PDB entry 6SKI | electron microscopy, 2.60 A resolution | chains F and A

== Chain F ==
Molecule: Putative type VI secretion protein
Organism: Escherichia coli
UniProtKB: A0A377LA80 (A0A377LA80_ECOLX); numbering as in UniProt (aligned over 1-560)
Chain sequence (560 residues; each row starts with the number of its first residue):
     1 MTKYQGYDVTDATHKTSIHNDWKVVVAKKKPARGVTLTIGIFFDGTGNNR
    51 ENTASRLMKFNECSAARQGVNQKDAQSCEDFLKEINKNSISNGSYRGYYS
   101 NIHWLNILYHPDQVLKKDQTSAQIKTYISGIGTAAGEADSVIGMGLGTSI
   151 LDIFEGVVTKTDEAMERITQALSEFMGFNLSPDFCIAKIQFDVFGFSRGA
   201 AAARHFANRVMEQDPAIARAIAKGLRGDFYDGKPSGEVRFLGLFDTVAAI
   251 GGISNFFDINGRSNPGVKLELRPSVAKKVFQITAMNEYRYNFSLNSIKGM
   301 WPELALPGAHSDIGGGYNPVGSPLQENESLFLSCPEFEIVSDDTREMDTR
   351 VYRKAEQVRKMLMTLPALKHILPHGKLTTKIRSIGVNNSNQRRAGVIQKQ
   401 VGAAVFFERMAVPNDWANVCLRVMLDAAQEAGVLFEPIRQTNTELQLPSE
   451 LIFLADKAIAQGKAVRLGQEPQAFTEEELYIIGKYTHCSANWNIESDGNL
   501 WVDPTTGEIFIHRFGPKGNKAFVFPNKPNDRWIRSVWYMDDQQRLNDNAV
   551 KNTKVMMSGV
Disordered / not traced: 1-2, 87-93, 134-142, 540-560
Reported in the primary citation:
  - catalytic residues: S197, D245, H310

== Chain A ==
Molecule: Putative type VI secretion protein
Organism: Escherichia coli
UniProtKB: A0A3W2RZ19 (A0A3W2RZ19_ECOLX); residue numbers follow UniProt; this construct covers 1-841
Chain sequence (841 residues; numbered 1 to 841; the number before each row is that of its first residue):
     1 MNLTDSLQNVLSGVGTLNRYRLDIPSCPSSLDVEDFSGTEGISKIYRYDI
    51 IFTSTDRYPDAAWFLRKSATLIMGTGLLESLTEQKKVHGVITDFRRISGS
   101 EDQAQYRITLKPFISLLDKQFRTHRFFVNKSVPEVVEQILTEHGLKGWEY
   151 EFSLKRTYPKREQINQYQESDLRFIQRLLAEVGIFYFFTLHPDAQTEVIH
   201 FGDVQAALIFDKTLPVNSPSGMSDSGTDSVWALNVEHRVVESRVITNDYN
   251 HREAQNILMSVPADMTRGEGYDTSYGEVYHYRPRHTERGDKIDPAPETAN
   301 FWARLDHERFLAEQTRITGKSTDASLLPAQVLTITDSTPPVLPAPLQEPV
   351 LLTQLLFTGSRKSALQVMLSAVPYSEIVCWRPPLLTRPKITGTMTARVTS
   401 AKEGDIYAWQDASGMYRVKFDADRDDKNPGQESMPVRLAKPYSGDAYGFH
   451 FPLIQGTEVAIAFEEGDPDRPYIAHALHDSRHVDHVTDKNGTRNVIRTPA
   501 NNKLRMEDKRGEEHIKLSTEYGGKTQLNLGHNVDASRELRGEGAELRTDD
   551 WISIRGGKGIFISADMQPQAQGKMLDMDEAIRQLEQALSLARSMAKAATA
   601 ANATQGDISCQQRLNASLTDLTAPGMLLHAPDGIGMVSARALRIASGSES
   651 VGIMSGDNTDITAGQSFTVVAEGAVSLLSRNQGMQLLAAKGRVNIQAQSD
   701 DLSMSSQQNLDIQSSEGKVTVSANQELILACGGAYIKLSGGNIELGCPGQ
   751 ILLKSTNMQKMGPTSLDIASVEMPRGFGGGFILTDEAGVPQPSTPYRLTT
   801 AEGDILQGITDENGKTAPVNTSIPSVVKVEFGKVKIHGETE
Disordered / not traced: 1-777, 801-803, 820-826, 836-841

== Interface between chain F and chain A ==
Pairs across the interface (62):
  K3(F) - K835(A)
  Y4(F) - V834(A)
  Y4(F) - K835(A)
  Q5(F) - K833(A)
  Q5(F) - V834(A)  hydrogen bond (backbone-backbone)
  G6(F) - K833(A)
  Y7(F) - Q791(A)  hydrogen bond
  Y7(F) - T794(A)  hydrogen bond
  Y7(F) - G832(A)
  Y7(F) - V834(A)
  A12(F) - K828(A)
  A12(F) - V829(A)  hydrogen bond (backbone-backbone)
  T13(F) - F781(A)
  T13(F) - V827(A)
  T13(F) - K828(A)
  H14(F) - G780(A)
  H14(F) - F781(A)
  H14(F) - V827(A)  hydrogen bond (backbone-backbone)
  T16(F) - G778(A)
  T16(F) - V827(A)
  S17(F) - G778(A)  hydrogen bond (backbone-backbone)
  N20(F) - G778(A)
  N20(F) - G779(A)
  D21(F) - G779(A)
  D21(F) - G780(A)  hydrogen bond (backbone-backbone)
  W22(F) - G780(A)
  W22(F) - F781(A)
  W22(F) - I782(A)  hydrophobic
  W22(F) - T816(A)
  W22(F) - A817(A)
  W22(F) - P818(A)
  K23(F) - G780(A)  hydrogen bond (backbone-backbone)
  K23(F) - F781(A)
  K23(F) - I782(A)  hydrogen bond (backbone-backbone)
  V24(F) - I782(A)
  V24(F) - T784(A)
  V25(F) - F781(A)  hydrophobic
  V25(F) - I782(A)  hydrogen bond (backbone-backbone)
  V25(F) - L783(A)
  V25(F) - T784(A)  hydrogen bond (backbone-backbone)
  V25(F) - F831(A)  hydrophobic
  V26(F) - T784(A)
  V26(F) - D785(A)
  V26(F) - E786(A)
  A27(F) - L783(A)  hydrophobic
  A27(F) - T784(A)  hydrogen bond (backbone-backbone)
  A27(F) - D785(A)
  A27(F) - E786(A)
  K28(F) - D785(A)
  K28(F) - E786(A)
  K29(F) - D785(A)  hydrogen bond (backbone-side chain)
  K29(F) - Q791(A)
  A32(F) - K833(A)
  P182(F) - K833(A)  hydrogen bond (backbone-side chain)
  F184(F) - K833(A)
  L225(F) - R797(A)
  R226(F) - R797(A)  hydrogen bond (backbone-side chain)
  R226(F) - Q807(A)  hydrogen bond (backbone-side chain)
  G227(F) - Q807(A)
  D228(F) - R797(A)  salt bridge
  F229(F) - K833(A)
  D231(F) - K835(A)  salt bridge
Also at the interface, not in a pair above, chain F (33 interface residues in all): V9, K15, D183, C185
Also at the interface, not in a pair above, chain A (26 interface residues in all): P795, K815
Interface features reported in the paper:
  - residue pairs: A12(F)-K828(A), S17(F)-G778(A), K23(F)-I782(A), V25(F)-I782(A), V25(F)-T784(A), K29(F)-D785(A), D228(F)-R797(A)

== Overview ==
The interface between chain F and chain A involves 33 residues on one side and 26 on the other, with 16
hydrogen bonds and 2 salt bridges. Polar pairs include D228(F)-R797(A), D231(F)-K835(A) and Y7(F)-Q791(A). The
authors report contacts between A12(F) and K828(A), S17(F) and G778(A) and K23(F) and I782(A) among others.
From the paper: catalytic residues S197(F), D245(F) and H310(F).
Chain F is Putative type VI secretion protein and chain A is Putative type VI secretion protein, both from
Escherichia coli; the structure, The Tle hydrolase bound to the TTR domain of the VgrG spike of the Type 6
..., was determined by electron microscopy, deposited together with 6SJL and 6SK0.
